Entry 7DNH (electron microscopy, 3.64 A resolution); this record covers chains L and H of the 7 polymer chains in the assembly.

Chain L:
Name: The light chain of 2H3 Fab fragment
From: Mus musculus
Notes: antibody fragment or engineered binder
Chain sequence (214 residues; row label = number of the first residue in the row):
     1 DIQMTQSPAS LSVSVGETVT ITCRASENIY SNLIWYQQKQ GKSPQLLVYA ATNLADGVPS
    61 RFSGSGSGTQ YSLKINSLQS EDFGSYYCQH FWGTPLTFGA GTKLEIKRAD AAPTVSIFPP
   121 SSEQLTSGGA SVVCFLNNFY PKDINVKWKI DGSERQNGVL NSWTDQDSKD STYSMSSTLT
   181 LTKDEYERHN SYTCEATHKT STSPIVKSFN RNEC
Disulfide bonds: C23-C88, C134-C194

Chain H:
Name: The heavy chain of 2H3 Fab fragment
From: Mus musculus
Notes: antibody fragment or engineered binder
Chain sequence (215 residues; each row starts with the number of its first residue):
     1 QVQLLQSGAE LVRPGSSVKI SCKASGYVFT SYWMHWVKQR PGQGLEWIGQ IYPGDGGTHY
    61 NGNFRDKATL TADKSSSTAY MHLSSLTSED SAVYFCARKI YDGYGFSYWG QGTLVTVSAK
   121 TTPPSVYPLA PGSAAQTNSM VTLGCLVKGY FPEPVTVTWN SGSLSSGVHT FPAVLQSDLY
   181 TLSSSVTVPS SPRPSETVTC NVAHPASSTK VDKKI
Disulfide bonds: C22-C96, C145-C200

Chain L / chain H interface:
Pairs across the interface (45; chain L residue first):
  Y36(L) - F106(H)  hydrogen bond (side chain-backbone)
  Y36(L) - W109(H)  hydrophobic
  P44(L) - W109(H)
  Y87(L) - Q39(H)
  Y87(L) - Q43(H)  hydrogen bond (side chain-backbone)
  Y87(L) - G44(H)
  F91(L) - Y104(H)
  P95(L) - W47(H)  hydrophobic
  P95(L) - N61(H)
  L96(L) - W47(H)
  F98(L) - V37(H)  hydrophobic
  F98(L) - L45(H)
  F98(L) - E46(H)
  F98(L) - W47(H)
  G99(L) - G44(H)
  S116(L) - T142(H)  hydrogen bond
  F118(L) - L129(H)  hydrophobic
  F118(L) - A130(H)
  F118(L) - P131(H)  hydrophobic
  F118(L) - T142(H)
  F118(L) - L143(H)
  P119(L) - L129(H)
  S121(L) - P128(H)  hydrogen bond (side chain-backbone)
  S121(L) - L129(H)
  E123(L) - Y127(H)
  E123(L) - P128(H)
  E123(L) - K213(H)
  Q124(L) - Y127(H)
  V133(L) - L146(H)  hydrophobic
  F135(L) - L129(H)  hydrophobic
  F135(L) - S183(H)
  N138(L) - H169(H)  hydrogen bond
  L160(L) - Q176(H)
  N161(L) - V174(H)
  S162(L) - P172(H)  hydrogen bond (side chain-backbone)
  S162(L) - V174(H)
  W163(L) - P172(H)
  T164(L) - P172(H)
  T172(L) - H169(H)
  S174(L) - H169(H)
  S174(L) - F171(H)
  M175(L) - F171(H)
  S176(L) - F171(H)
  S176(L) - S183(H)  hydrogen bond
  E213(L) - A134(H)
Also at the interface, not in a pair above, chain L (35 interface residues in all): I34, S43, L46, Y49, G93, A100, S131, N137
Also at the interface, not in a pair above, chain H (34 interface residues in all): F95, G105, S107, G110, G132, K148, S185

Summary:
35 residues of chain L face 34 of chain H across their interface; the contacts include 7 hydrogen bonds. Polar
pairs include Y36(L)-F106(H), Y87(L)-Q43(H) and S116(L)-T142(H).
Here chain L is the light chain of 2H3 Fab fragment and chain H is the heavy chain of 2H3 Fab fragment, both
from Mus musculus. Entry 7DNH (2-fold subparticles refinement of human papillomavirus type 58 pseudovirus in
complexed with the Fab fragment of ...) was determined by electron microscopy together with 7DNK and 7DNL from
the same study.
